PDB entry 6VMD | electron microscopy, 4.53 A resolution (low resolution: residue-level contacts below are approximate; hydrogen-bond / salt-bridge calls are withheld) | chains A and F of the 9 polymer chains in the assembly

== Chain A ==
Molecule: ATP synthase subunit alpha, chloroplastic
Source organism: Spinacia oleracea
Notes: EC 7.1.2.2
Reference sequence: P06450 (ATPA_SPIOL); residue numbers follow UniProt; this construct covers 1-507
Chain sequence (507 residues; each row starts with the number of its first residue):
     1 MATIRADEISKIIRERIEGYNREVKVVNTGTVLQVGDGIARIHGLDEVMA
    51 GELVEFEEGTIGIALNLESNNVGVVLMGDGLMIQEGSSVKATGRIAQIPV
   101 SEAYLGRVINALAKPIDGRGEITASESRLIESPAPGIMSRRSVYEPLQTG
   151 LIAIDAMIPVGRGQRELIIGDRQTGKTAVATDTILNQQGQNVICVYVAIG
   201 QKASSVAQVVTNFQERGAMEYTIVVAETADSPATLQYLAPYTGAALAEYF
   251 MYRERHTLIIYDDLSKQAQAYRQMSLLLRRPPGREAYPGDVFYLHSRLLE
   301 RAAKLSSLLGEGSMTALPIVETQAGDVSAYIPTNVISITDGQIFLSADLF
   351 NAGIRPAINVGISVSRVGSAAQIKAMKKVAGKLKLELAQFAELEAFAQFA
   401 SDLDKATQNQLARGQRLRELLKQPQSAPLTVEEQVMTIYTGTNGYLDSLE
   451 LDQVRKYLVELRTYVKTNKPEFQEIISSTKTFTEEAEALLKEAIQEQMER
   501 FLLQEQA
Not modelled in the structure: 1-5, 507
Residues lining bound ligands:
  - ADP (adenosine-5'-diphosphate): Val364, Ser365, Arg366
  - ATP (adenosine-5'-triphosphate): Asp171, Arg172, Gln173, Thr174, Gly175, Lys176, Thr177, Ala178, Gln201, Phe350, Arg355, Pro356, Gln423, Gln425
Curated features (UniProtKB/Swiss-Prot):
  - binding site (ATP): Gly170 to Thr177
  - site: Ser363 (Required for activity)

== Chain F ==
Molecule: ATP synthase subunit beta, chloroplastic
Source organism: Spinacia oleracea
Notes: EC 7.1.2.2
Reference sequence: P00825 (ATPB_SPIOL); numbering as in UniProt (aligned over 1-498)
Chain sequence (498 residues; each row starts with the number of its first residue):
     1 MRINPTTSDPGVSTLEKKNLGRIAQIIGPVLDVAFPPGKMPNIYNALIVK
    51 GRDTAGQPMNVTCEVQQLLGNNRVRAVAMSATDGLTRGMEVIDTGAPLSV
   101 PVGGATLGRIFNVLGEPVDNLGPVDTRTTSPIHRSAPAFTQLDTKLSIFE
   151 TGIKVVDLLAPYRRGGKIGLFGGAGVGKTVLIMELINNIAKAHGGVSVFG
   201 GVGERTREGNDLYMEMKESGVINEQNIAESKVALVYGQMNEPPGARMRVG
   251 LTALTMAEYFRDVNEQDVLLFIDNIFRFVQAGSEVSALLGRMPSAVGYQP
   301 TLSTEMGSLQERITSTKEGSITSIQAVYVPADDLTDPAPATTFAHLDATT
   351 VLSRGLAAKGIYPAVDPLDSTSTMLQPRIVGEEHYEIAQRVKETLQRYKE
   401 LQDIIAILGLDELSEEDRLTVARARKIERFLSQPFFVAEVFTGSPGKYVG
   451 LAETIRGFQLILSGELDSLPEQAFYLVGNIDEATAKAMNLEMESKLKK
Not modelled in the structure: 1-16, 497-498
Residues lining bound ligands:
  - ADP (adenosine-5'-diphosphate): Gly173, Ala174, Gly175, Val176, Gly177, Lys178, Thr179, Val180, Glu204, Arg205, Glu208, Tyr362, Pro363, Phe435, Ala438, Phe441
  - ATP (adenosine-5'-triphosphate): Ser372, Thr373, Tyr385
Curated features (UniProtKB/Swiss-Prot):
  - binding site (ATP): Gly172 to Thr179

== Chain A / chain F interface ==
Residue-residue contacts (101; chain A residue first):
  Gly44(A) with Arg87(F)
  Leu45(A) with Arg87(F)
  Asp46(A) with Arg87(F)
  Glu47(A) with Thr86(F)
  Val48(A) with Leu85(F); Thr86(F); Arg87(F)
  Met49(A) with Arg52(F); Gly84(F); Leu85(F); Thr86(F)
  Ala50(A) with Thr82(F); Asp83(F); Gly84(F); Leu85(F)
  Asn66(A) with Ile26(F)
  Leu67(A) with Gln25(F); Ile26(F); Ile27(F); Arg87(F)
  Glu68(A) with Gln25(F); Arg87(F)
  Ser69(A) with Ala24(F); Gln25(F); Arg87(F)
  Val72(A) with Arg87(F)
  Ile95(A) with Asp83(F)
  Ile137(A) with Thr206(F); Asn210(F)
  Met138(A) with Asn120(F)
  Arg140(A) with Thr206(F); Arg207(F); Asn210(F)
  Arg141(A) with Asn210(F)
  Val143(A) with Arg207(F)
  Arg165(A) with Arg205(F); Arg207(F)
  Arg280(A) with Gly28(F)
  Pro281(A) with Ala287(F)
  Arg284(A) with Val296(F); Gly297(F); Tyr298(F)
  Gly289(A) with Glu284(F)
  Asp290(A) with Glu284(F)
  Phe292(A) with Arg277(F)
  Tyr293(A) with Glu241(F); Arg246(F)
  Ser296(A) with Met239(F)
  Glu300(A) with Met239(F); Asn240(F)
  Thr333(A) with Ala331(F)
  Ile336(A) with Ala174(F)
  Ser337(A) with Arg205(F); Met239(F); Arg277(F)
  Ile338(A) with Arg205(F); Met239(F)
  Thr339(A) with Arg205(F)
  Asp340(A) with Arg205(F); Arg207(F); Glu208(F)
  Gly361(A) with Ala357(F)
  Val364(A) with Tyr362(F)
  Ser365(A) with Phe441(F)
  Arg366(A) with Ala174(F); Gly175(F); Arg205(F); Arg207(F); Glu208(F)
  Val367(A) with Arg207(F)
  Gly368(A) with Val440(F); Phe441(F)
  Ser369(A) with Glu439(F); Val440(F)
  Ala370(A) with Val440(F)
  Gly381(A) with Phe441(F); Thr442(F)
  Lys382(A) with Thr442(F); Gly443(F); Ser444(F)
  Lys384(A) with Tyr362(F)
  Leu385(A) with Tyr475(F); Leu476(F)
  Ala388(A) with Lys359(F)
  Gln389(A) with Arg429(F); Gln472(F); Tyr475(F)
  Glu392(A) with Lys359(F); Arg425(F); Glu428(F); Arg429(F)
  Leu393(A) with Arg425(F); Gln472(F)
  Phe396(A) with Leu410(F)
  Phe399(A) with Ile405(F); Ala406(F); Gly409(F); Leu410(F)
  Lys405(A) with Ser494(F); Lys495(F)
  Gln410(A) with Gln472(F)
Other interface residues (no listed pair), chain A (60 interface residues in all): Gly51, Ala134, Ser142, Tyr330, Lys377, Ala400
Other interface residues (no listed pair), chain F (61 interface residues in all): Val118, Asp211, Tyr236, Pro242, Gln280, Tyr328, Asp336, Gly360, Glu471

== Overview ==
Chain A and chain F form an interface of 60 and 61 residues respectively. ADP is bound between chain A and
chain F. Bound to chain A: ATP. Chain F binds ATP.
Here chain A is ATP synthase subunit alpha, chloroplastic and chain F is ATP synthase subunit beta,
chloroplastic, both from Spinacia oleracea. Entry 6VMD (Chloroplast ATP synthase (C1, CF1)) was determined by
electron microscopy, deposited together with 6VM1, 6VM4, 6VMB, 6VMG, 6VOF, 6VOG and 8 further entries.
